7KCB - chains A and D of the 4 polymer chains in the assembly; structure by electron microscopy, 2.77 A resolution.

# Chain A (and D)
Protein: ADH1 isoform 1
Source organism: Saccharomyces cerevisiae
Notes: chain D of this document is another copy of the same molecule, construct and numbering; everything in this record applies to it too
Reference sequence: A0A6A5Q6H9 (A0A6A5Q6H9_YEASX); residues 1-347 here correspond to UniProt positions 2-348 (UniProt number = residue number + 1)
Amino-acid sequence (347 residues; row label = number of the first residue in the row):
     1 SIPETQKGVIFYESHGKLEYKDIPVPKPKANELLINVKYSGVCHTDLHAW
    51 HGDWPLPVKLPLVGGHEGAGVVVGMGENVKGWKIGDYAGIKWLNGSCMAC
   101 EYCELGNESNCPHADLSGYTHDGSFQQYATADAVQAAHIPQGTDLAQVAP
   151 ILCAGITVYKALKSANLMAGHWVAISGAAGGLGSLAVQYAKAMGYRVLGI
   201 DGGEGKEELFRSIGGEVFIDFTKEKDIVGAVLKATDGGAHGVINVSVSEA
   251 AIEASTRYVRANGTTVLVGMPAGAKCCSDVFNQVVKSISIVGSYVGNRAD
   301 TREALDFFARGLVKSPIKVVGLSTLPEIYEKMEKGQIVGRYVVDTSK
Metal / ion sites: Zn2+ site 1: Cys43, His66, Cys153 (together with trifluoroethanol); Zn2+ site 2: Cys97, Cys100, Cys103, Cys111
Residues lining bound ligands:
  - trifluoroethanol (ETF): Cys43, Thr45, Trp54, His66, Trp92, Cys153, Met270, Tyr294, Val295
  - NAD (nicotinamide-adenine-dinucleotide): Cys43, His44, Thr45, His48, Trp54, Cys153, Thr157, Ser176, Gly177, Ala179, Gly180, Gly181, Leu182, Gly183, Ile200, Asp201, Gly202, Lys206, Phe221, Val245, Ser246, Val247, Ser248, Ala251, Val268, Gly269, Met270, Pro271, Ser293, Tyr294, Val295, Met332, Gly335, Gly339, Arg340

# How chain A and chain D interact
Residue-residue contacts - 79 pairs, chain A then chain D:
  Trp54(A) - Phe281(D)  hydrophobic
  Pro55(A) - Phe281(D)  hydrophobic
  Glu101(A) - Arg260(D)  salt bridge
  Tyr102(A) - Arg260(D)
  Tyr102(A) - Ala261(D)
  Tyr102(A) - Asn262(D)
  Asn107(A) - Asn262(D)
  Asn110(A) - Asn262(D)  hydrogen bond
  Asn110(A) - Val285(D)  hydrogen bond (side chain-backbone)
  Asn110(A) - Lys286(D)
  Asn110(A) - Ser287(D)  hydrogen bond
  Arg260(A) - Glu101(D)  salt bridge
  Arg260(A) - Tyr102(D)
  Ala261(A) - Tyr102(D)
  Asn262(A) - Tyr102(D)
  Asn262(A) - Asn107(D)
  Asn262(A) - Asn110(D)  hydrogen bond
  Leu267(A) - Gln283(D)
  Leu267(A) - Val284(D)
  Gly269(A) - Val280(D)
  Met270(A) - Phe281(D)  hydrophobic
  Met270(A) - Val284(D)  hydrophobic
  Met270(A) - Val285(D)  hydrophobic
  Ala274(A) - Asp279(D)
  Ala274(A) - Val280(D)  hydrogen bond (backbone-backbone)
  Lys275(A) - Cys277(D)
  Lys275(A) - Ser278(D)
  Lys275(A) - Val280(D)
  Cys276(A) - Cys276(D)
  Cys276(A) - Cys277(D)
  Cys276(A) - Ser278(D)  hydrogen bond (backbone-backbone)
  Cys276(A) - Val280(D)
  Cys277(A) - Lys275(D)
  Cys277(A) - Cys276(D)
  Cys277(A) - Cys277(D)  disulfide
  Ser278(A) - Lys275(D)
  Ser278(A) - Cys276(D)  hydrogen bond (backbone-backbone)
  Asp279(A) - Ala274(D)
  Val280(A) - Gly269(D)
  Val280(A) - Ala274(D)  hydrogen bond (backbone-backbone)
  Val280(A) - Lys275(D)
  Val280(A) - Cys276(D)
  Phe281(A) - Trp54(D)  hydrophobic
  Phe281(A) - Pro55(D)  hydrophobic
  Phe281(A) - Met270(D)  hydrophobic
  Gln283(A) - Leu267(D)
  Gln283(A) - Ile290(D)  hydrogen bond (side chain-backbone)
  Gln283(A) - Gly292(D)
  Val284(A) - Leu267(D)
  Val284(A) - Met270(D)  hydrophobic
  Val284(A) - Ser293(D)
  Val284(A) - Tyr294(D)
  Val285(A) - Asn110(D)  hydrogen bond (backbone-side chain)
  Val285(A) - Met270(D)  hydrophobic
  Val285(A) - Tyr294(D)
  Lys286(A) - Asn110(D)
  Ser287(A) - Asn110(D)  hydrogen bond
  Ser287(A) - Gly292(D)
  Ser287(A) - Ser293(D)
  Ser287(A) - Tyr294(D)  hydrogen bond (side chain-backbone)
  Ile288(A) - Ile290(D)
  Ile288(A) - Val291(D)
  Ile288(A) - Gly292(D)  hydrogen bond (backbone-backbone)
  Ser289(A) - Ile290(D)
  Ser289(A) - Val291(D)
  Ile290(A) - Gln283(D)  hydrogen bond (backbone-side chain)
  Ile290(A) - Ile288(D)
  Ile290(A) - Ser289(D)
  Ile290(A) - Ile290(D)  hydrogen bond (backbone-backbone)
  Val291(A) - Ile288(D)
  Val291(A) - Ser289(D)
  Gly292(A) - Gln283(D)
  Gly292(A) - Ser287(D)
  Gly292(A) - Ile288(D)  hydrogen bond (backbone-backbone)
  Ser293(A) - Val284(D)
  Ser293(A) - Ser287(D)
  Tyr294(A) - Val284(D)
  Tyr294(A) - Val285(D)
  Tyr294(A) - Ser287(D)  hydrogen bond (backbone-side chain)
Also at the interface, not in a pair above, chain A (37 interface residues in all): Leu56, Gly237, His240, Ile252, Val268
Also at the interface, not in a pair above, chain D (37 interface residues in all): Leu56, Gly237, His240, Ile252, Val268
Cross-chain cystine bridges: Cys277(A)-Cys277(D)

# In short
The chain A/chain D interface involves 37 residues from each chain, with 1 disulfide bond, 17 hydrogen bonds
and 2 salt bridges. Polar contacts include Glu101(A)-Arg260(D), Asn110(A)-Asn262(D) and Asn110(A)-Val285(D).
Bound to chain A: NAD and trifluoroethanol. Cys43(A), His66(A) and Cys153(A) form the Zn2+ site 1.
Both chains are ADH1 isoform 1 (Saccharomyces cerevisiae). Entry 7KCB (Symmetry in Yeast Alcohol Dehydrogenase
1 -Closed Form with NAD+ and Trifluoroethanol) was determined by electron microscopy, deposited together with
7KC2, 7KCQ and 7KJY.
